5OG0 - chain A; structure by X-ray diffraction, 2.50 A resolution.

== Chain A ==
Molecule: Serine--pyruvate aminotransferase
Organism: Homo sapiens
Notes: EC 2.6.1.51, 2.6.1.44
UniProt: P21549 (SPYA_HUMAN); residues 1-392 here = UniProt positions 1-392
Sequence (392 residues; row label = number of the first residue in the row):
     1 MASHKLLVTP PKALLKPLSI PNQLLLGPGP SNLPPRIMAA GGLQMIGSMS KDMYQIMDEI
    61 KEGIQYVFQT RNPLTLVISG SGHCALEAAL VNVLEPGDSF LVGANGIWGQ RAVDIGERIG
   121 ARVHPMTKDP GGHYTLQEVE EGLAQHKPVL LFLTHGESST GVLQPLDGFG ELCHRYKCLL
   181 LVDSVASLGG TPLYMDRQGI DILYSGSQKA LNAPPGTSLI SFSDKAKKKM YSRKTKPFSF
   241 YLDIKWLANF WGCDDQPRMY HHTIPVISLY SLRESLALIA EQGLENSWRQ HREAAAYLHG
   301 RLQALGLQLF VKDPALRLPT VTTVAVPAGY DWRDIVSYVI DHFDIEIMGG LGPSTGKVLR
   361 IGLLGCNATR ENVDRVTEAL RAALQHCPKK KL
Unresolved in the structure: 1-3, 391-392
Covalently attached groups: pyridoxal phosphate (PLP) linked to Lys209
Small-molecule neighbours: pyridoxal phosphate (PLP): Ser81, Gly82, His83, Trp108, Gly156, Ser158, Asp183, Val185, Ala186, Gln208, Tyr260, His262, Thr263
UniProt features mapped onto this chain:
  - binding site (substrate): Arg360
  - modified residue: Thr9 (Phosphothreonine), Lys209 (N6-(pyridoxal phosphate)lysine), Lys225 (N6-acetyllysine), Lys234 (N6-acetyllysine), Lys312 (N6-acetyllysine)
Reported in the primary citation:
  - catalytic residues: Lys209 (proposed by the authors, not directly observed)
  - disease-associated variants - D183N (2.3 x 104 fold): decreased catalytic activity (citing earlier work)
  - disease-associated variants - D183N (Kd 140 mM), S187F (Kd 12 mM): decreased binding to alanine (citing earlier work)
  - disease-associated variants - D183N: increased stability (citing earlier work)
  - disease-associated variants - S187F: increased binding to pyridoxal phosphate (citing earlier work)

== Summary ==
Covalently linked pyridoxal phosphate: at Lys209. From UniProt: substrate-binding residue Arg360. The paper
reports the catalytic residue Lys209; D183N and S187F reduce binding to alanine.
Chain A is Serine--pyruvate aminotransferase (Homo sapiens); the structure, Crystal structure of human
Alanine:Glyoxylate Aminotransferase major allele (AGT-Ma) at 2.5 Angstrom; internal aldimine with PLP ..., was
determined by X-ray diffraction, deposited together with 5OFY, 5LUC, 5HHY and 5F9S.
